6XVD - chains U and P; structure by X-ray diffraction, 1.40 A resolution.

# Chain U
Molecule: Urokinase-type plasminogen activator
From: Homo sapiens
Notes: EC 3.4.21.73
UniProt: P00749 (UROK_HUMAN), isoform P00749-2; the construct lacks a stretch of the UniProt sequence and is renumbered around it, so the offset changes along the chain: 16-37 = UniProt 162-183; 38-60 = UniProt 188-210; 63-97 = UniProt 217-251; 98-110 = UniProt 254-266; 5 more segments
Amino-acid sequence (253 residues; row label = number of the first residue in the row; note: 1 number in that range is skipped by the numbering (no residue carries it; nothing is unmodelled there); a row labelled like 37A-37D holds insertion residues (37A, then the next letters in order)):
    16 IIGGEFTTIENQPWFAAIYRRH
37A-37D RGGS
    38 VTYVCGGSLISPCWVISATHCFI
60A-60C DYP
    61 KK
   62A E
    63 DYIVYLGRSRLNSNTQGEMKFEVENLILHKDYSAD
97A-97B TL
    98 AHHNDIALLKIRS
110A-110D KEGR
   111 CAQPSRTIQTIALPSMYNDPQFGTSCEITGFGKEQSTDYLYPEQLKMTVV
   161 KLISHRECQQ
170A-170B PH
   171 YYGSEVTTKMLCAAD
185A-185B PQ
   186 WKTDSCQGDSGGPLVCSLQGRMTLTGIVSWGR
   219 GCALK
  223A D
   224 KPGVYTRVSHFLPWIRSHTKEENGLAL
Not modelled in the structure: 246-250
Disulfide bonds: Cys-42/Cys-58, Cys-50/Cys-111, Cys-136/Cys-201, Cys-168/Cys-182, Cys-191/Cys-220
Construct notes: engineered mutation Ala-122 (Cys282 in P00749), Gln-145 (Asn305 in P00749)

# Chain P
Molecule: upain-1-W3F
Amino-acid sequence (12 residues; each row starts with the number of its first residue):
     1 CSFRGLENHAMC
Disulfide bonds: Cys-1/Cys-12

# How chain U and chain P interact
Contacting residue pairs (38; chain U residue first):
  Arg-35(U) with Asn-8(P), hydrogen bond
  Val-41(U) with Glu-7(P); Asn-8(P)
  Cys-42(U) with Glu-7(P)
  His-57(U) with Gly-5(P), hydrogen bond (side chain-backbone); Leu-6(P); Glu-7(P), salt bridge; His-9(P), hydrogen bond (backbone-side chain)
  Cys-58(U) with Asn-8(P), hydrogen bond (backbone-side chain)
  Ile-60(U) with His-9(P)
  Asp-60A(U) with Asn-8(P); His-9(P), salt bridge; Ala-10(P), hydrogen bond (side chain-backbone)
  Tyr-60B(U) with Asn-8(P); Ala-10(P)
  Tyr-64(U) with Asn-8(P), hydrogen bond
  His-99(U) with Gly-5(P), hydrogen bond (side chain-backbone)
  Asp-189(U) with Arg-4(P), salt bridge
  Ser-190(U) with Arg-4(P), hydrogen bond
  Cys-191(U) with Arg-4(P)
  Gln-192(U) with Cys-1(P); Ser-2(P); Arg-4(P); Glu-7(P)
  Gly-193(U) with Glu-7(P), hydrogen bond (backbone-side chain)
  Ser-195(U) with Arg-4(P); Gly-5(P); Glu-7(P), hydrogen bond
  Ser-214(U) with Arg-4(P); Gly-5(P), hydrogen bond (backbone-backbone)
  Trp-215(U) with Arg-4(P)
  Gly-216(U) with Phe-3(P); Arg-4(P)
  Arg-217(U) with Phe-3(P)
  Gly-219(U) with Phe-3(P); Arg-4(P), hydrogen bond (backbone-side chain)
  Cys-220(U) with Arg-4(P)
  Gly-226(U) with Arg-4(P)
Also at the interface, not in a pair above, chain U (28 interface residues in all): Phe-59, Lys-143, Asp-194, Pro-225, Tyr-228

# Summary
28 residues of chain U face 10 of chain P across their interface; the contacts include 12 hydrogen bonds and 3
salt bridges. Among the polar pairs are His-57(U)/Glu-7(P), Asp-60A(U)/His-9(P) and Asp-189(U)/Arg-4(P).
Here chain U is Urokinase-type plasminogen activator (Homo sapiens) and chain P is upain-1-W3F. Entry 6XVD
(Crystal structure of complex of urokinase and a upain-1 variant(W3F) in pH7.4 condition) was determined by
X-ray diffraction.
